Entry 5V8F (electron microscopy, 3.90 A resolution); this record covers chains 3 and 7 of the 16 polymer chains in the assembly.

Chain 3:
Molecule: DNA replication licensing factor MCM3
Organism: Saccharomyces cerevisiae (strain ATCC 204508 / S288c)
Notes: EC 3.6.4.12
UniProtKB: P24279 (MCM3_YEAST); the construct has insertions or renumbered stretches relative to UniProt, so the offset changes along the chain: 1-738 = UniProt 1-738; 892-961 = UniProt 902-971
Chain sequence (971 residues; row label = number of the first residue in the row; note: 153 numbers in that range are skipped by the numbering (no residue carries them; nothing is unmodelled there); a row labelled like 738A-738Z holds insertion residues (738A, then the next letters in order)):
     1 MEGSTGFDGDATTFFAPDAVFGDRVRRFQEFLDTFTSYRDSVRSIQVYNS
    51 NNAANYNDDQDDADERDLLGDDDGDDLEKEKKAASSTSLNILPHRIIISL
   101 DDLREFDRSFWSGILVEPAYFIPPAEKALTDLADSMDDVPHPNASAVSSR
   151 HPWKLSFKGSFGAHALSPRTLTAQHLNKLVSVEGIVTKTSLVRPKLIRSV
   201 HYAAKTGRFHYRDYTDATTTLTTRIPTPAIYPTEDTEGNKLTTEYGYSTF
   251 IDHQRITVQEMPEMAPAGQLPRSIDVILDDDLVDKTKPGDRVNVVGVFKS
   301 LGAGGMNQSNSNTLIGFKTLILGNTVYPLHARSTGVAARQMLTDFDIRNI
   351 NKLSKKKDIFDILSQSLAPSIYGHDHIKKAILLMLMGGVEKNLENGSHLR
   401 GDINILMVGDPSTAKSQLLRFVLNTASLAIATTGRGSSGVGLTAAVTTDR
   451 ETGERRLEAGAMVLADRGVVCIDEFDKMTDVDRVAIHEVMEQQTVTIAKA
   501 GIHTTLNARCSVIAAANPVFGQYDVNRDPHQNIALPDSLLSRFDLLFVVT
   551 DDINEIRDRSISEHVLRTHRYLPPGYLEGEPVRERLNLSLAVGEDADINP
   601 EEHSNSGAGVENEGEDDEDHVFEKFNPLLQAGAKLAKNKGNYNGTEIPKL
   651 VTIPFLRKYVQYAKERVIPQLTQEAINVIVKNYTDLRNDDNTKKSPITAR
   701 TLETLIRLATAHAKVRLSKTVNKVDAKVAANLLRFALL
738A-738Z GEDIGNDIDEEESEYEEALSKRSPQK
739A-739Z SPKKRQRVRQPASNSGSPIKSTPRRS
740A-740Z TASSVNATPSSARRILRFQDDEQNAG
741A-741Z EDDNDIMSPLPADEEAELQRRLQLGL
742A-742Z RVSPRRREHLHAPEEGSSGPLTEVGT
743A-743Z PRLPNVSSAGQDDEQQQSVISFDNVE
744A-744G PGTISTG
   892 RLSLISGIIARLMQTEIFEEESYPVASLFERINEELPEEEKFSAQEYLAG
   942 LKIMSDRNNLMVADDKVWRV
Not modelled in the structure: 1-16, 54-90, 142-150, 265-272, 311-313, 571-650, 738A-738Z, 739A-739Z, 740A-740Z, 741A-741Z, 742A-742Z, 743A-743Z, 744A-744G, 961
Curated features (UniProtKB/Swiss-Prot):
  - motif: Ser-541 to Asp-544 (Arginine finger)
  - binding site (ATP): Gly-409 to Ser-416
  - modified residue: Ser-738W (Phosphoserine), Ser-739M (Phosphoserine), Ser-739Q (Phosphoserine), Thr-742Z (Phosphothreonine)
Residues lining bound ligands: ATP-gamma-S (AGS; phosphothiophosphoric acid-adenylate ester): Glu-491, Arg-542, Ala-699, Arg-700, Glu-703

Chain 7:
Molecule: DNA replication licensing factor MCM7
Organism: Saccharomyces cerevisiae (strain ATCC 204508 / S288c)
Notes: EC 3.6.4.12
UniProtKB: P38132 (MCM7_YEAST); residues 1-800 here = UniProt positions 1-800
Chain sequence (800 residues; row label = number of the first residue in the row):
     1 MSAALPSIQLPVDYNNLFNEITDFLVTFKQDTLSSDATRNENEDENLDAE
    51 NIEQHLLEKGPKYMAMLQKVANRELNSVIIDLDDILQYQNEKFLQGTQAD
   101 DLVSAIQQNANHFTELFCRAIDNNMPLPTKEIDYKDDVLDVILNQRRLRN
   151 ERMLSDRTNEIRSENLMDTTMDPPSSMNDALREVVEDETELFPPNLTRRY
   201 FLYFKPLSQNCARRYRKKAISSKPLSVRQIKGDFLGQLITVRGIITRVSD
   251 VKPAVEVIAYTCDQCGYEVFQEVNSRTFTPLSECTSEECSQNQTKGQLFM
   301 STRASKFSAFQECKIQELSQQVPVGHIPRSLNIHVNGTLVRSLSPGDIVD
   351 VTGIFLPAPYTGFKALKAGLLTETYLEAQFVRQHKKKFASFSLTSDVEER
   401 VMELITSGDVYNRLAKSIAPEIYGNLDVKKALLLLLVGGVDKRVGDGMKI
   451 RGDINVCLMGDPGVAKSQLLKAICKISPRGVYTTGKGSSGVGLTAAVMKD
   501 PVTDEMILEGGALVLADNGICCIDEFDKMDESDRTAIHEVMEQQTISISK
   551 AGINTTLNARTSILAAANPLYGRYNPRLSPLDNINLPAALLSRFDILFLM
   601 LDIPSRDDDEKLAEHVTYVHMHNKQPDLDFTPVEPSKMREYIAYAKTKRP
   651 VMSEAVNDYVVQAYIRLRQDSKREMDSKFSFGQATPRTLLGIIRLSQALA
   701 KLRLADMVDIDDVEEALRLVRVSKESLYQETNKSKEDESPTTKIFTIIKK
   751 MLQETGKNTLSYENIVKTVRLRGFTMLQLSNCIQEYSYLNVWHLINEGNT
Not modelled in the structure: 1-3, 32-58, 97-100, 164-189, 387-392, 792-800
Curated features (UniProtKB/Swiss-Prot):
  - motif: Ser-592 to Asp-595 (Arginine finger)
  - binding site (ATP): Tyr-423, Gly-463, Ala-465, Lys-466, Ser-467, Asn-568, Arg-593, Arg-687
  - mutagenesis: Lys-466 (K466A: Loss of MCM2-7 complex helicase activity)
Disulfides: Cys-265/Cys-289, Cys-474/Cys-522
Residues lining bound ligands:
  - ATP-gamma-S (AGS; phosphothiophosphoric acid-adenylate ester), molecule 1: Glu-421, Ile-422, Tyr-423, Gly-460, Asp-461, Pro-462, Gly-463, Val-464, Ala-465, Lys-466, Ser-467, Gln-468, Asp-524, Ala-567, Asn-568, Leu-612, Val-616
  - ATP-gamma-S (AGS), molecule 2: Met-448, Ile-450, Ala-589, Arg-593, Pro-686, Arg-687, Leu-690

Chain 3 / chain 7 interface:
Pairs across the interface (105; chain 3 residue first):
  Asn-52(3) / Arg-216(7)
  Ala-53(3) / Arg-216(7)  hydrogen bond (backbone-side chain)
  His-141(3) / Pro-11(7)
  Leu-191(3) / Arg-329(7)
  Val-192(3) / Thr-372(7)  hydrogen bond (backbone-side chain)
  Arg-193(3) / Thr-372(7)
  Pro-194(3) / Leu-235(7)  hydrophobic
  Pro-194(3) / Thr-372(7)
  Lys-195(3) / Leu-370(7)
  Lys-195(3) / Thr-372(7)
  Leu-196(3) / Leu-370(7)
  Tyr-202(3) / Tyr-14(7)  hydrophobic
  Phe-209(3) / Ser-7(7)  hydrogen bond (backbone-side chain)
  Phe-209(3) / Ile-8(7)
  Phe-209(3) / Asp-13(7)
  Phe-209(3) / Tyr-14(7)  hydrophobic
  His-210(3) / Leu-5(7)
  His-210(3) / Pro-6(7)
  His-210(3) / Ser-7(7)  hydrogen bond
  Tyr-211(3) / Pro-6(7)  hydrogen bond (backbone-backbone)
  Tyr-211(3) / Ser-7(7)
  Tyr-211(3) / Ile-8(7)
  Arg-212(3) / Leu-5(7)
  Arg-212(3) / Pro-6(7)
  Ile-230(3) / Ala-368(7)  hydrophobic
  Tyr-231(3) / Pro-359(7)  hydrophobic
  Asp-235(3) / Leu-5(7)
  Thr-236(3) / Leu-5(7)
  Glu-244(3) / Tyr-14(7)  hydrogen bond
  Glu-244(3) / Asn-109(7)
  Tyr-245(3) / Gln-108(7)
  Tyr-245(3) / Asn-109(7)
  Tyr-245(3) / Leu-356(7)  hydrophobic
  Gly-246(3) / Gln-108(7)  hydrogen bond (backbone-backbone)
  Gly-246(3) / Leu-235(7)
  Tyr-247(3) / Val-12(7)  hydrophobic
  Tyr-247(3) / Ala-105(7)  hydrogen bond (side chain-backbone)
  Tyr-247(3) / Gln-108(7)
  Tyr-247(3) / Asn-109(7)
  Phe-250(3) / Gly-232(7)
  Phe-250(3) / Leu-235(7)  hydrophobic
  Asp-252(3) / Gly-232(7)
  Asp-280(3) / Lys-231(7)  salt bridge
  Asp-284(3) / His-326(7)  salt bridge
  Thr-286(3) / His-326(7)  hydrogen bond (backbone-side chain)
  Lys-287(3) / His-326(7)
  Pro-288(3) / His-326(7)
  Lys-391(3) / Val-619(7)  hydrogen bond (side chain-backbone)
  Lys-391(3) / His-620(7)
  Lys-391(3) / Asn-623(7)  hydrogen bond
  Leu-393(3) / Val-619(7)  hydrophobic
  Leu-393(3) / Asn-623(7)
  Glu-394(3) / Lys-624(7)  salt bridge
  Asn-395(3) / Pro-420(7)
  Asn-395(3) / Glu-421(7)
  Asn-395(3) / Pro-635(7)
  Gly-396(3) / Glu-421(7)
  Gly-396(3) / Lys-475(7)
  Ser-397(3) / Lys-471(7)
  Ser-397(3) / Lys-475(7)
  Arg-456(3) / Ile-327(7)
  Leu-457(3) / Ile-327(7)  hydrophobic
  Val-484(3) / Thr-484(7)
  Val-484(3) / Lys-486(7)
  Val-484(3) / Glu-525(7)
  Glu-488(3) / Tyr-482(7)
  Glu-488(3) / Thr-483(7)
  Glu-488(3) / Thr-484(7)
  Gln-492(3) / Ser-467(7)  hydrogen bond (side chain-backbone)
  Gln-492(3) / Gln-468(7)
  Gln-492(3) / Lys-471(7)
  Gln-493(3) / Lys-471(7)  hydrogen bond
  Thr-496(3) / Tyr-482(7)
  Ala-498(3) / Val-481(7)  hydrophobic
  Lys-499(3) / Gly-510(7)
  Ala-500(3) / Glu-509(7)
  Ala-500(3) / Gly-510(7)
  Gly-501(3) / Glu-509(7)  hydrogen bond (backbone-backbone)
  Gly-501(3) / Gly-510(7)  hydrogen bond (backbone-backbone)
  His-503(3) / Ser-319(7)
  His-503(3) / Val-481(7)
  Thr-504(3) / Gly-325(7)
  Thr-504(3) / His-326(7)
  Thr-504(3) / Pro-328(7)
  Thr-505(3) / Val-324(7)
  Leu-506(3) / Val-324(7)
  Asn-507(3) / Val-324(7)
  Arg-542(3) / Pro-462(7)
  Leu-671(3) / Thr-617(7)
  Leu-671(3) / His-620(7)
  Ile-676(3) / Thr-617(7)
  Ile-676(3) / Met-621(7)  hydrophobic
  Val-680(3) / Glu-614(7)
  Thr-684(3) / Asp-609(7)
  Thr-684(3) / Glu-610(7)
  Arg-687(3) / Asp-602(7)  salt bridge
  Arg-687(3) / Asp-609(7)  salt bridge
  Asn-688(3) / Ser-605(7)
  Asn-688(3) / Arg-606(7)  hydrogen bond
  Ile-697(3) / Pro-604(7)  hydrophobic
  Thr-698(3) / Gly-463(7)
  Arg-700(3) / Pro-462(7)
  Leu-702(3) / Ala-613(7)  hydrophobic
  Ile-706(3) / Thr-617(7)
  Ile-706(3) / His-620(7)
Interface residues without a listed pair, chain 3 (73 interface residues in all): Thr-242, Thr-243, Gln-308, Leu-399, Arg-455, His-487, Ile-502, Asp-537, Ile-679, Ala-699
Interface residues without a listed pair, chain 7 (75 interface residues in all): Gln-9, Leu-10, His-112, Arg-228, Asp-233, Gly-236, Gln-316, Pro-357, Leu-366, Gly-487, Ser-488, Gly-511, Ala-512, Leu-515, Asp-524, Lys-528, Leu-612

In short:
73 residues of chain 3 and 75 residues of chain 7 are in contact, with 16 hydrogen bonds and 5 salt bridges.
Polar contacts include Asp-280(3)/Lys-231(7), Asp-284(3)/His-326(7) and Glu-394(3)/Lys-624(7). One ATP-gamma-S
molecule is bound between chain 3 and chain 7. Chain 7 binds ATP-gamma-S.
Here chain 3 is DNA replication licensing factor MCM3 and chain 7 is DNA replication licensing factor MCM7,
both from Saccharomyces cerevisiae (strain ATCC 204508 / S288c). Entry 5V8F (Structural basis of MCM2-7
replicative helicase loading by ORC-Cdc6 and Cdt1) was determined by electron microscopy.
